Entry 9N69 (electron microscopy, 3.13 A resolution); this record covers chains A and B of the 8 polymer chains in the assembly.

[Chain A (and B)]
Molecule: AAA family ATPase
Source organism: Escherichia coli
Notes: engineered mutation(s): N-terminal MWSHPQFEK, del native fMet; chain B of this document is another copy of the same molecule, construct and numbering; everything in this record applies to it too
Reference sequence: A0AAD2V6K7 (A0AAD2V6K7_ECOLX); residues 2-544 here = UniProt positions 2-544
Sequence (552 residues; each row starts with the number of its first residue; numbers below 1 keep their minus sign (Met-7 is residue -7)):
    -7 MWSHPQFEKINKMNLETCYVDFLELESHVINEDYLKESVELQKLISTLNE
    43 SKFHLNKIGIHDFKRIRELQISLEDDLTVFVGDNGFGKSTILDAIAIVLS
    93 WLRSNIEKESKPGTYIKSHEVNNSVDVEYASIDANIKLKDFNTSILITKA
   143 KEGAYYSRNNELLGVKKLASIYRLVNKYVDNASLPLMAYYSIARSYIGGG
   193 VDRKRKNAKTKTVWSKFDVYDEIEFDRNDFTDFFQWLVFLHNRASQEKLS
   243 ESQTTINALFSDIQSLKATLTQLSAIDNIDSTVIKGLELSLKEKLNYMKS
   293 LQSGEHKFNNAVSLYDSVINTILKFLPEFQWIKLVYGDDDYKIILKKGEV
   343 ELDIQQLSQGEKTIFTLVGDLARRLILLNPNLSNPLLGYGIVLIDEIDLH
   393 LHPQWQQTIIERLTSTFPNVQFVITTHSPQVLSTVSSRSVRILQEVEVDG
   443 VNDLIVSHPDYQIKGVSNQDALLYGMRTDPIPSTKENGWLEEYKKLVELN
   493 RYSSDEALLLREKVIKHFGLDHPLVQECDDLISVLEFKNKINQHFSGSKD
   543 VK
Not modelled in the structure: -7 to 4, 196-201, 269-271, 539-544 (chain B: -7 to 4, 188-202, 268-272, 537-544)
Construct notes: expression tag (-7 to 1); conflict Gly156 (Glu in A0AAD2V6K7)
From the paper describing this entry:
  - binding site for Retron IA msDNA: Lys100, Lys103, Lys109, Asn151, Asn152
  - mutagenesis - R195E/K196E/R197E/K198E/K201E/K203E: decreased growth
  - self-association interface (contacts with another copy of this molecule): Gln454
  - catalytic residues: Asp387 (proposed by the authors, not directly observed)

[How chain A and chain B interact]
Pairs across the interface (49; chain A residue first):
  Arg57(A) with Gln348(B)
  Asp75(A) with His394(B); Gln396(B), hydrogen bond
  Asn76(A) with Ser350(B)
  Gly77(A) with Gln348(B)
  Tyr188(A) with Ala185(B), hydrophobic; Ser187(B); Asp218(B); Asn220(B), hydrogen bond
  Lys339(A) with Arg57(B)
  Gln348(A) with His111(B), hydrogen bond (side chain-backbone); Asn115(B)
  Ser350(A) with Asn76(B), hydrogen bond
  Gly352(A) with Asn76(B)
  His392(A) with Asn76(B); Glu388(B), salt bridge
  His394(A) with Asp75(B); Asn76(B), hydrogen bond; His419(B)
  Pro395(A) with His419(B)
  Gln399(A) with Asp471(B)
  His419(A) with His394(B); Pro395(B)
  Pro421(A) with Gln422(B)
  Gln422(A) with Pro421(B)
  Ser425(A) with Pro474(B)
  Gln454(A) with His509(B); His514(B)
  Lys456(A) with Glu478(B), salt bridge; Phe510(B)
  Gly457(A) with Asn479(B), hydrogen bond (backbone-side chain)
  Val458(A) with Pro474(B)
  Ser459(A) with Gln461(B)
  Asn460(A) with Asn460(B); Gln461(B); Pro472(B)
  Gln461(A) with Ser459(B); Gln461(B), hydrogen bond
  Met468(A) with Pro395(B), hydrophobic
  Asp471(A) with Gln399(B)
  Pro472(A) with Asn460(B)
  Pro474(A) with Ser425(B); Val458(B)
  Asn479(A) with Gly457(B), hydrogen bond (side chain-backbone)
  His509(A) with Gln454(B), hydrogen bond (backbone-side chain)
  Phe510(A) with Gln454(B); Lys456(B)
  His514(A) with Gln454(B), hydrogen bond (side chain-backbone); Val458(B)
Other interface residues (no listed pair), chain A (45 interface residues in all): Ile184, Val342, Glu343, Leu391, Leu393, Gln396, Thr426, Tyr453, Leu464, Thr470, Ile473, Thr476, Glu478
Other interface residues (no listed pair), chain B (46 interface residues in all): Gly77, Arg186, Gln347, Leu391, His392, Thr426, Leu464, Thr470, Ile473, Thr476, Asp513

[Overview]
45 residues of chain A and 46 residues of chain B are in contact; the contacts include 10 hydrogen bonds and 2
salt bridges. Polar contacts include His392(A)-Glu388(B), Lys456(A)-Glu478(B) and Asp75(A)-Gln396(B). The
paper reports the catalytic residue Asp387(A); R195E/K196E/R197E/K198E/K201E/K203E of chain A reduce growth.
Chain A and chain B are both AAA family ATPase (Escherichia coli); the structure, Structure of the retron IA
complex with HNH nuclease in the "down" orientation, was determined by electron microscopy, deposited together
with 9N6B and 9N6C.
